PDB entry 3OFK | X-ray diffraction, 1.85 A resolution | chain A

Chain A:
Name: Nodulation protein S
From: Bradyrhizobium sp
Notes: EC 2.1.1.-
Reference sequence: Q9AQ22 (Q9AQ22_BRASW); residue numbers follow UniProt; this construct covers 2-209
Amino-acid sequence (216 residues; each row starts with the number of its first residue; numbers below 1 keep their minus sign (Gly-6 is residue -6)):
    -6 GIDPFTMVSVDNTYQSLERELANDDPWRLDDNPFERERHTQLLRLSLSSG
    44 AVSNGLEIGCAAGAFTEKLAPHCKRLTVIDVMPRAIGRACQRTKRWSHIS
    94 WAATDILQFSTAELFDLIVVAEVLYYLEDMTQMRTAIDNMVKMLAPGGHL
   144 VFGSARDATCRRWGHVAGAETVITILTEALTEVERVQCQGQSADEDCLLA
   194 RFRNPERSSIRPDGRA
Not modelled in the structure: -6 to -5, 200-209
Construct notes: expression tag (-6 to 0)
Residues lining bound ligands: S-adenosylhomocysteine (SAH): Leu10, Leu14, Trp20, Leu22, Arg31, His32, Glu50, Ile51, Gly52, Cys53, Ala54, Phe58, Asp73, Val74, Met75, Ala78, Thr97, Asp98, Ile99, Ala114, Glu115, Val116, Tyr119, Leu120

In short:
Chain A binds S-adenosylhomocysteine.
Chain A is Nodulation protein S (Bradyrhizobium sp); the structure, Crystal structure of N-methyltransferase
NodS from Bradyrhizobium japonicum WM9 in complex with S-adenosyl-l-homocysteine (SAH), was determined by
X-ray diffraction together with 3OFJ from the same study.
